Entry 7VVN (electron microscopy, 3.80 A resolution); this record covers chains B and N of the 6 polymer chains in the assembly.

[Chain B]
Molecule: Guanine nucleotide-binding protein G(I)/G(S)/G(T) subunit beta-1
Organism: Rattus norvegicus
UniProtKB: P54311 (GBB1_RAT); residue numbers follow UniProt; this construct covers 2-340
Sequence (351 residues; each row starts with the number of its first residue; numbers below 1 keep their minus sign (Met-10 is residue -10)):
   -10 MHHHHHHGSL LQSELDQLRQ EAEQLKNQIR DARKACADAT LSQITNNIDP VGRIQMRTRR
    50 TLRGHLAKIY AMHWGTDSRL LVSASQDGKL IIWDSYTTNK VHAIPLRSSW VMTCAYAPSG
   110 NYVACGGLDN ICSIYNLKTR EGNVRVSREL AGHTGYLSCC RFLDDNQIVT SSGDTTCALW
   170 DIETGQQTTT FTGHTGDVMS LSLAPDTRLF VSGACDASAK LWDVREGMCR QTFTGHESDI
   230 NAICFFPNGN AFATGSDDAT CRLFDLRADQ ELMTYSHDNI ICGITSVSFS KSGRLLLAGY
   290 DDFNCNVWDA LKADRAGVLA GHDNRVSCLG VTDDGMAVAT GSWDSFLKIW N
Not modelled in the structure: -10 to 2
Cystine bridges: Cys121-Cys149
Sequence notes: expression tag (-10 to 1)
Swiss-Prot annotation at these positions:
  - modified residue: Ser2 (N-acetylserine), His266 (Phosphohistidine)

[Chain N]
Molecule: nanobody Nb35
Notes: antibody fragment or engineered binder
Sequence (137 residues; row label = number of the first residue in the row; numbers below 1 keep their minus sign (Met-1 is residue -1)):
    -1 MGQVQLQESG GGLVQPGGSL RLSCAASGFT FSNYKMNWVR QAPGKGLEWV SDISQSGASI
    59 SYTGSVKGRF TISRDNAKNT LYLQMNSLKP EDTAVYYCAR CPAPFTRDCF DVTSTTYAYR
   119 GQGTQVTVSS LHHHHHH
Not modelled in the structure: -1 to 0, 129-135
Cystine bridges: Cys22-Cys96, Cys99-Cys107

[Interface between chain B and chain N]
Contacting residue pairs - 17 pairs, chain B then chain N:
  Lys15(B) with Gln1(N), hydrogen bond; Gln3(N)
  Thr184(B) with Thr114(N)
  Cys204(B) with Ala116(N); Tyr117(N)
  Asp205(B) with Ala116(N); Tyr117(N)
  Ala206(B) with Tyr117(N)
  Glu226(B) with Phe27(N); Thr28(N); Tyr32(N); Arg98(N), hydrogen bond (backbone-side chain)
  Ser227(B) with Pro100(N), hydrogen bond (side chain-backbone); Tyr117(N)
  Asp228(B) with Pro100(N); Tyr117(N), hydrogen bond
  Asp246(B) with Pro102(N)
Also at the interface, not in a pair above, chain B (12 interface residues in all): Thr223, Gly224, Asp247
Also at the interface, not in a pair above, chain N (13 interface residues in all): Gly26, Ala101

[In short]
12 residues of chain B and 13 residues of chain N are in contact, with 4 hydrogen bonds. Polar pairs include
Lys15(B)-Gln1(N), Glu226(B)-Arg98(N) and Ser227(B)-Pro100(N).
Chain B is Guanine nucleotide-binding protein G(I)/G(S)/G(T) subunit beta-1 (Rattus norvegicus) and chain N is
nanobody Nb35; the structure, PTH-bound human PTH1R in complex with Gs (class4), was determined by electron
microscopy, deposited together with 7VVJ, 7VVK, 7VVL, 7VVM and 7VVO.
